PDB entry 2E2I | X-ray diffraction, 3.41 A resolution | chains T and A of the 13 polymer chains in the assembly

Chain T:
Molecule: 28-MER DNA template strand
Sequence (28 nucleotides; each row starts with the number of its first residue):
     1 CTACCGATAA GCAGACGCTC CTCTCGAT

Chain A:
Name: DNA-directed RNA polymerase II largest subunit
Organism: Saccharomyces cerevisiae
Notes: EC 2.7.7.6
UniProtKB: P04050 (RPB1_YEAST); numbering as in UniProt (aligned over 1-1733)
Amino-acid sequence (1733 residues; numbered 1 to 1733; the number before each row is that of its first residue):
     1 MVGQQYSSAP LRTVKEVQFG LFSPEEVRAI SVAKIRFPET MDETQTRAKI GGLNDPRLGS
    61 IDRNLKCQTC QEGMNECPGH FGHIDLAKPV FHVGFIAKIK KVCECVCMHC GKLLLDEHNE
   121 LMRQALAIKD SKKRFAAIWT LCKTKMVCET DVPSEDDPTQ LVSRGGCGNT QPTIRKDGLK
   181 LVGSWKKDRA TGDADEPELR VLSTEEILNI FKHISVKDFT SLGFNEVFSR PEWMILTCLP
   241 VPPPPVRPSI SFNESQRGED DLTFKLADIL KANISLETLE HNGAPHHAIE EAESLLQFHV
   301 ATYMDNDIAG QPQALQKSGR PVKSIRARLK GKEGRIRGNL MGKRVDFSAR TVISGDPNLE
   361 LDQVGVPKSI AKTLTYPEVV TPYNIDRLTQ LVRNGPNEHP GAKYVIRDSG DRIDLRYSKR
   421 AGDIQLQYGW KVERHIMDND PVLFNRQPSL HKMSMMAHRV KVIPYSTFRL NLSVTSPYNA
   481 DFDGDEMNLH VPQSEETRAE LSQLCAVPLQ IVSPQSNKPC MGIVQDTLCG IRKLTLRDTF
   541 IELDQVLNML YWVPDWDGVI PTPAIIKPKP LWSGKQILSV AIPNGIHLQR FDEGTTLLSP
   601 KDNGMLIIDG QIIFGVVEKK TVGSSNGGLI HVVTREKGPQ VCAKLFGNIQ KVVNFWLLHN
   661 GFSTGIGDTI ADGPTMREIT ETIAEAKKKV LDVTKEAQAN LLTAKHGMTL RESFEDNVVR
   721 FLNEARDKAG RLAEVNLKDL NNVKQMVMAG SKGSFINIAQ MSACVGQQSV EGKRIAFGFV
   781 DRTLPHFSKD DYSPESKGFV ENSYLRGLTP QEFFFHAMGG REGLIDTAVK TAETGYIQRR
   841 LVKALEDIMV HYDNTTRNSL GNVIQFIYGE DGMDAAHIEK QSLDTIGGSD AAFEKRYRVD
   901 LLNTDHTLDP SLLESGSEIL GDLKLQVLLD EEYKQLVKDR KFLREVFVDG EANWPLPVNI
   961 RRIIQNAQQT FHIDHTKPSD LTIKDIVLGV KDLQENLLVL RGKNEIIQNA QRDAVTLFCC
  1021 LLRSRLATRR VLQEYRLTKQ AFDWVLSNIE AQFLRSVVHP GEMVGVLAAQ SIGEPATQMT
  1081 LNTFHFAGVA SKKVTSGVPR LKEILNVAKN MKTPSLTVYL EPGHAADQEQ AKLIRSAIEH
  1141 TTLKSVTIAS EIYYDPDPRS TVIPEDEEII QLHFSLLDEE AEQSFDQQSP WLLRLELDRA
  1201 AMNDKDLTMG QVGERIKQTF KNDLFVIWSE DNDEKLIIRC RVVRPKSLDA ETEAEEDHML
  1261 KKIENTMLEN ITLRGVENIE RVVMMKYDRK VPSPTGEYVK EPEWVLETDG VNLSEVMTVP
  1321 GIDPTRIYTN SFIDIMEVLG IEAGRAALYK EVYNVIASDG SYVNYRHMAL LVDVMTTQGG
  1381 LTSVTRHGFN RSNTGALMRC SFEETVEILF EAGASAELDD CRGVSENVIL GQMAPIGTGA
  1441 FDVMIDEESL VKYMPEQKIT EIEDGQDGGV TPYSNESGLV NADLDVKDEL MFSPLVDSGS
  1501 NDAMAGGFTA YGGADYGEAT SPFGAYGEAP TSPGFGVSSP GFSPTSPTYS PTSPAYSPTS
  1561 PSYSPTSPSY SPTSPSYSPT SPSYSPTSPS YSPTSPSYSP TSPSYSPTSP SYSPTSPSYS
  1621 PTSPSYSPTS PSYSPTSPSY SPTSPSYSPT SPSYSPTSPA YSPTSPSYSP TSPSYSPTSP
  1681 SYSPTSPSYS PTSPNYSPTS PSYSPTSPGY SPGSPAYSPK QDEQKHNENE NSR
Disordered / not traced: 1-2, 192-197, 1082-1091, 1177-1186, 1244-1253, 1450-1733
Metal / ion sites: Zn2+ site 1: Cys-67, Cys-70, Cys-77; Zn2+ site 2: Cys-110, Cys-167; Mg2+ near Asp-483 (its only coordinating residue here)
Residues lining bound ligands: 2'-deoxyguanosine-5'-triphosphate (DGT): Pro-448, Asp-481, Asp-483, Ser-751, Lys-752, Thr-831
UniProt features mapped onto this chain:
  - region: Pro-248 to Asp-260 (Lid loop), Asn-306 to Lys-323 (Rudder loop), Pro-810 to Glu-822 (Bridging helix)
  - binding site (Zn(2+)): Cys-67, Cys-70, Cys-77, His-80, Cys-107, Cys-110, Cys-148, Cys-167
  - binding site (Mg(2+)): Asp-481, Asp-483, Asp-485
  - modified residue: Thr-1471 (Phosphothreonine)
  - cross-link (Glycyl lysine isopeptide (Lys-Gly)): Lys-695 (interchain with G-Cter in ubiquitin), Lys-1246 (interchain with G-Cter in ubiquitin), Lys-1350 (interchain with G-Cter in ubiquitin)
  - natural variant: Ser-1653 to Pro-1659 (deletion: In strain: A364A)
  - mutagenesis: Lys-1246 (K1246R: Impairs ubiquitination during transcription stress)
Reported in the primary citation:
  - catalytic residues: His-1085 (proposed by the authors, not directly observed)
  - mutagenesis - R446A: abolished growth

Chain T / chain A interface:
Residue-residue contacts (22; chain T residue first):
  DA15(T) / Lys-330(A)  phosphate contact
  DA15(T) / Arg-1386(A)  hydrogen bond to the base
  DC16(T) / Lys-330(A)  phosphate contact
  DC16(T) / Tyr-836(A)  hydrogen bond to the base
  DC16(T) / Glu-1403(A)  phosphate contact
  DC16(T) / Glu-1404(A)  phosphate contact
  DG17(T) / Arg-337(A)  salt bridge to the phosphate
  DG17(T) / Ala-832(A)  phosphate contact
  DG17(T) / Arg-839(A)  salt bridge to the phosphate
  DC18(T) / Lys-332(A)  salt bridge to the phosphate
  DC18(T) / Pro-448(A)  base contact
  DC18(T) / Thr-831(A)  base contact
  DC18(T) / Ala-832(A)  phosphate contact
  DT19(T) / Lys-332(A)  salt bridge to the phosphate
  DT19(T) / Pro-448(A)  sugar contact
  DC20(T) / Gln-447(A)  sugar contact
  DC21(T) / Arg-344(A)  salt bridge to the phosphate
  DA27(T) / Phe-252(A)  base contact
  DT28(T) / Phe-252(A)  base contact
  DT28(T) / Arg-257(A)  base contact
  DT28(T) / Gly-258(A)  hydrogen bond to the base
  DT28(T) / Lys-317(A)  hydrogen bond to the phosphate
Interface residues without a listed pair, chain A (24 interface residues in all): Gln-256, Glu-259, Gln-316, Ser-318, Arg-350, Gly-835, Glu-1407

Overview:
The interface between chain T and chain A involves 9 residues on one side and 24 on the other, with 4 hydrogen
bonds and 5 salt bridges. Polar contacts include DA15(T)/Arg-1386(A), DC16(T)/Tyr-836(A) and
DT28(T)/Gly-258(A). Ligands of chain A: 2'-deoxyguanosine-5'-triphosphate. The paper reports the catalytic
residue His-1085(A); R446A of chain A abolishes growth.
Here chain T is 28-MER DNA template strand and chain A is DNA-directed RNA polymerase II largest subunit
(Saccharomyces cerevisiae). Entry 2E2I (RNA polymerase II elongation complex in 5 mM Mg+2 with 2'-dGTP) was
determined by X-ray diffraction, deposited together with 2E2H, 2E2J, 2NVQ, 2NVT, 2NVX, 2NVY, 2NVZ and 2YU9.
